8WT6 - chains D and I of the 10 polymer chains in the assembly; structure by electron microscopy, 2.50 A resolution.

Chain D:
Protein: IS621 transposase
Source organism: Escherichia coli
UniProt: A0A0E0Y1P1 (A0A0E0Y1P1_ECO1C); residue numbers follow UniProt; this construct covers 1-326
Chain sequence (328 residues; row label = number of the first residue in the row; numbers below 1 keep their minus sign (Gly-1 is residue -1)):
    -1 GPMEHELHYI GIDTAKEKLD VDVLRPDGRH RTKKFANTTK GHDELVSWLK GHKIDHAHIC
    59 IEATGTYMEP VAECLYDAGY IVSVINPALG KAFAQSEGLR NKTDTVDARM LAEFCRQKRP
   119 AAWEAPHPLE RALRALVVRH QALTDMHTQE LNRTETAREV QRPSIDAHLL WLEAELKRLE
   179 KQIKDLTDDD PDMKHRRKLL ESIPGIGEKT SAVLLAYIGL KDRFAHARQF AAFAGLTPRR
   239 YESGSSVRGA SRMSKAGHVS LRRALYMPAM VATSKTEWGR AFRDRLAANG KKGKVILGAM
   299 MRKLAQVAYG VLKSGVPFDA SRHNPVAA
Not modelled in the structure: -1 to 4, 322-326
Sequence notes: expression tag (-1 to 0)
Reported in the primary citation:
  - catalytic residues: Asp11, Glu60, Asp102, Asp105, Ser241
  - binding site for target DNA: Gly63, Ser241, Tyr264, Met265, Met268
  - binding site for donor DNA (chain I): Gly63, Ser241, Tyr264, Met265, Met268
  - mutagenesis - D11A/E60A/D102A/D105A, S241A: abolished catalytic activity
  - binding site for bridge RNA: Ala61
  - binding site for bridge RNA: Arg27, His28, Thr30, Ala61
  - binding site for target DNA: Asn84
  - binding site for donor DNA: Asn84

Chain I:
Molecule: donor DNA
Sequence (44 nucleotides; numbered 1 to 44; the number before each row is that of its first residue):
     1 TGCAGGCCAT AAGTCATACT TGTATTATCC CTCCAGTGCA GAGA
Not modelled in the structure: 1-4, 14-17, 34-44
Ion coordination: Mg2+: DT20, DT21 (shared with 2 residues of chain C)

Chain D / chain I interface:
Contacting residue pairs (28; chain D residue first):
  Thr146(D) with DA24(I), sugar contact; DT25(I), sugar contact
  Leu149(D) with DA24(I), phosphate contact; DT25(I), phosphate contact
  Asn150(D) with DG22(I), base contact; DT23(I), sugar contact; DA24(I), sugar contact
  Glu153(D) with DG22(I), phosphate contact; DT23(I), sugar contact
  Ile201(D) with DT28(I), phosphate contact
  Pro202(D) with DT28(I), phosphate contact
  Gly203(D) with DA27(I), sugar contact; DT28(I), hydrogen bond to the phosphate
  Ile204(D) with DA27(I), phosphate contact; DT28(I), phosphate contact
  Gly205(D) with DA27(I), hydrogen bond to the phosphate
  Glu206(D) with DA27(I), phosphate contact
  Lys207(D) with DT26(I), phosphate contact; DA27(I), hydrogen bond to the phosphate
  Thr208(D) with DT26(I), phosphate contact; DA27(I), hydrogen bond to the phosphate
  Met265(D) with DT25(I), base contact; DT26(I), sugar contact
  Val269(D) with DT26(I), base contact; DA27(I), sugar contact; DT28(I), sugar contact
  Lys273(D) with DT28(I), base contact; DC29(I), sugar contact
Also at the interface, not in a pair above, chain D (19 interface residues in all): His138, Thr142, His145, Thr274

Overview:
19 residues of chain D and 8 residues of chain I are in contact, with 4 hydrogen bonds. Among the polar pairs
are Gly203(D)-DT28(I), Gly205(D)-DA27(I) and Lys207(D)-DA27(I). DT20(I) and DT21(I) coordinate Mg2+. From the
paper: catalytic residues Asp11(D), Glu60(D) and Asp102(D) among others; D11A/E60A/D102A/D105A and S241A of
chain D abolish catalytic activity.
Chain D is IS621 transposase (Escherichia coli) and chain I is donor DNA; the structure, Cryo-EM structure of
the IS621 recombinase in complex with bridge RNA, donor DNA, and target DNA ..., was determined by electron
microscopy together with 8WT7, 8WT8 and 8WT9 from the same study.
